5T3Z - chains G and H of the 6 polymer chains in the assembly; structure by X-ray diffraction, 3.50 A resolution.

== Chain G ==
Protein: Envelope glycoprotein gp160
From: Human immunodeficiency virus 1
UniProt: Q2N0S6 (Q2N0S6_9HIV1); the construct lacks a stretch of the UniProt sequence and is renumbered around it, so the offset changes along the chain: 31-140 = UniProt 30-139; 149-185 = UniProt 140-176; 187-309 = UniProt 186-308; 312-321 = UniProt 309-318; 2 more segments
Amino-acid sequence (481 residues; each row starts with the number of its first residue; note: 12 numbers in that range are skipped by the numbering (no residue carries them; nothing is unmodelled there); a row labelled like 185A-185I holds insertion residues (185A, then the next letters in order)):
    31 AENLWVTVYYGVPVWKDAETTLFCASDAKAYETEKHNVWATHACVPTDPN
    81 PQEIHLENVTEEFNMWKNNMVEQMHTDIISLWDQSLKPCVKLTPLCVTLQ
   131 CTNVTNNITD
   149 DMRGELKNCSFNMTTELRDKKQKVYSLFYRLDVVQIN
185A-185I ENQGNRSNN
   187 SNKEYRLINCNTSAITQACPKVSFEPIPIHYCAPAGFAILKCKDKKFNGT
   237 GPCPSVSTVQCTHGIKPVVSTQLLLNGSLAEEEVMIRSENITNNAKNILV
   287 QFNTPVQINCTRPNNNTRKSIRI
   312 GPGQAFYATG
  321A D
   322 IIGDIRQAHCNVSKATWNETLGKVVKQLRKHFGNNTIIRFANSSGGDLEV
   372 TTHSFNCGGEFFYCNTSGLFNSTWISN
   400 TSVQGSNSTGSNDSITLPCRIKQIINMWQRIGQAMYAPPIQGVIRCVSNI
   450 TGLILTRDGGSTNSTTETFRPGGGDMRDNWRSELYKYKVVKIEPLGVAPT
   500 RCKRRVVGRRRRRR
Disordered / not traced: 149-151, 185A-185I, 400-410, 506-513
Differences from the reference sequence: conflict Asn332 (Thr330 in Q2N0S6), Cys501 (Ala498 in Q2N0S6), Arg509 (Glu506 in Q2N0S6), Arg510 (Lys507 in Q2N0S6); expression tag (512-513)
Disulfide bonds: Cys54-Cys74, Cys119-Cys205, Cys126-Cys196, Cys131-Cys157, Cys218-Cys247, Cys228-Cys239, Cys296-Cys331, Cys378-Cys445, Cys385-Cys418
Covalent attachments: N-acetylglucosamine (NAG) linked to Asn88, Asn133, Asn160, Asn234, Asn262, Asn295, Asn339, Asn355, Asn363, Asn386, Asn392, Asn448; glycan linked to Asn156, Asn197, Asn276, Asn301, Asn332
What the authors report for this chain:
  - post-translational modification sites: Asn332

== Chain H ==
Protein: 10-1074 Heavy Chain
From: Homo sapiens
Amino-acid sequence (238 residues; each row starts with the number of its first residue; a row labelled like 82A-82C holds insertion residues (82A, then the next letters in order)):
     1 QVQLQESGPGLVKPSETLSVTCSVSGDSMNNYYWTWIRQSPGKGLEWIGY
    51 ISDRESATYNPSLNSRVVISRDTSKNQLSLKL
82A-82C NSV
    83 TPADTAVYYCATARRGQR
100A-100P IYGVVSFGEFFYYYSM
   101 DVWGKGTTVTVSSASTKGPSVFPLAPSSKSTSGGTAALGCLVKDYFPEPV
   151 TVSWNSGALTSGVHTFPAVLQSSGLYSLSSVVTVPSSSLGTQTYICNVNH
   201 KPSNTKVDKRVEPKSCDKT
Disordered / not traced: 130-134, 217-219
Disulfide bonds: Cys22-Cys92, Cys140-Cys196

== Chain G / chain H interface ==
Residue-residue contacts (8; chain G residue first):
  Asp325(G) - Tyr100B(H)
  Arg327(G) - Gly100C(H)
  Arg327(G) - Val100D(H)
  Arg327(G) - Glu100I(H)  salt bridge
  Gln328(G) - Phe100G(H)
  Gln328(G) - Glu100I(H)  hydrogen bond (backbone-side chain)
  His330(G) - Phe100G(H)
  Pro417(G) - Phe100G(H)  hydrophobic
Interface residues without a listed pair, chain G (8 interface residues in all): Ala329, Thr415, Leu416

== In short ==
8 residues of chain G and 5 residues of chain H are in contact, with 1 hydrogen bond and 1 salt bridge. Polar
pairs include Arg327(G)-Glu100I(H) and Gln328(G)-Glu100I(H). Covalently linked N-acetylglucosamine: at
Asn88(G), Asn133(G), Asn156(G), Asn160(G), Asn197(G) and Asn234(G) and 11 more. The paper reports a
modification site at Asn332(G).
Here chain G is Envelope glycoprotein gp160 (Human immunodeficiency virus 1) and chain H is 10-1074 Heavy
Chain (Homo sapiens). Entry 5T3Z (3.5 Angstrom Crystal Structure of a Fully and Natively Glycosylated BG505
SOSIP.664 HIV-1 Env Trimer in ...) was determined by X-ray diffraction, deposited together with 5T3X.
